PDB entry 6GDU | X-ray diffraction, 1.75 A resolution | chains A and C of the 3 polymer chains in the assembly

== Chain A (and C) ==
Name: Periplasmic divalent cation tolerance protein
From: Synechococcus elongatus (strain PCC 7942)
Notes: chain C of this document is another copy of the same molecule, construct and numbering; everything in this record applies to it too
Reference sequence: Q31KX8 (Q31KX8_SYNE7); residues 1-113 here = UniProt positions 1-113
Amino-acid sequence (133 residues; row label = number of the first residue in the row; numbers below 1 keep their minus sign (Met-19 is residue -19)):
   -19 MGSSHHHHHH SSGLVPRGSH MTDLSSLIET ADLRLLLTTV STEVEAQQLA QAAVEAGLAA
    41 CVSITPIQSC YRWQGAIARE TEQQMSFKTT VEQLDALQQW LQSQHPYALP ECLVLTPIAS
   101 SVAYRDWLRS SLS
Unresolved in the structure: -19 to 1 (chain C: -19 to 5, 113)
Sequence notes: initiating methionine (-19); expression tag (-18 to 0)

== How chain A and chain C interact ==
Residue-residue contacts (50; chain A residue first):
  Leu4(A) with Gln78(C), hydrogen bond (backbone-side chain); Gln82(C); Ala88(C); Leu89(C), hydrophobic
  Ser5(A) with Gln78(C); Gln79(C)
  Ser6(A) with Gln78(C)
  Leu7(A) with Leu74(C), hydrophobic; Asp75(C); Gln78(C); Cys92(C), hydrophobic
  Leu15(A) with Leu93(C), hydrophobic
  Glu23(A) with Gln48(C), hydrogen bond
  Gln27(A) with Gln48(C), hydrogen bond
  Gln31(A) with Cys50(C)
  Val34(A) with Cys50(C); Arg52(C); Ile57(C), hydrophobic
  Ala40(A) with Tyr51(C); Arg52(C), hydrogen bond (backbone-backbone)
  Cys41(A) with Cys50(C); Tyr51(C), hydrophobic
  Val42(A) with Gln48(C); Ser49(C); Cys50(C), hydrogen bond (backbone-backbone)
  Ser43(A) with Ile47(C); Gln48(C)
  Ile44(A) with Ile47(C); Gln48(C), hydrogen bond (backbone-backbone)
  Thr45(A) with Thr45(C); Ile47(C)
  Lys68(A) with Glu91(C), salt bridge
  Pro97(A) with Val94(C); Leu95(C), hydrophobic
  Ile98(A) with Arg14(C); Val94(C), hydrogen bond (backbone-backbone); Thr96(C)
  Ala99(A) with Leu93(C); Val94(C), hydrogen bond (backbone-backbone)
  Ser100(A) with Cys92(C), hydrogen bond (side chain-backbone); Leu93(C)
  Ser101(A) with Gln78(C); Cys92(C)
  Tyr104(A) with Leu89(C), hydrophobic; Pro90(C); Glu91(C); Cys92(C); Leu93(C), hydrophobic
  Trp107(A) with Arg52(C), hydrogen bond (side chain-backbone); Trp53(C)
Interface residues without a listed pair, chain A (30 interface residues in all): Leu13, Ala30, Glu35, Leu95, Thr96, Ala103, Ser111
Interface residues without a listed pair, chain C (28 interface residues in all): Leu17, Pro46, Gln64, Pro86

== Summary ==
30 residues of chain A and 28 residues of chain C are in contact; the contacts include 10 hydrogen bonds and 1
salt bridge. Polar contacts include Lys68(A)-Glu91(C), Leu4(A)-Gln78(C) and Glu23(A)-Gln48(C).
Chain A and chain C are both Periplasmic divalent cation tolerance protein (Synechococcus elongatus (strain
PCC 7942)); the structure, Structure of CutA from Synechococcus elongatus PCC7942, was determined by X-ray
diffraction together with 6T76, 6T7E, 6GDV, 6GDW and 6GDX from the same study.
